7VF9 - chains C and D of the 6 polymer chains in the assembly; structure by electron microscopy, 4.04 A resolution (low resolution: residue-level contacts below are approximate; hydrogen-bond / salt-bridge calls are withheld).

# Chain C
Protein: DNA-directed RNA polymerase subunit beta
Source organism: Pseudomonas aeruginosa PAO1
Notes: EC 2.7.7.6
UniProt: Q51561 (RPOB_PSEAE); residue numbers follow UniProt; this construct covers 1-1357
Amino-acid sequence (1359 residues; row label = number of the first residue in the row; numbers below 1 keep their minus sign (Met-1 is residue -1)):
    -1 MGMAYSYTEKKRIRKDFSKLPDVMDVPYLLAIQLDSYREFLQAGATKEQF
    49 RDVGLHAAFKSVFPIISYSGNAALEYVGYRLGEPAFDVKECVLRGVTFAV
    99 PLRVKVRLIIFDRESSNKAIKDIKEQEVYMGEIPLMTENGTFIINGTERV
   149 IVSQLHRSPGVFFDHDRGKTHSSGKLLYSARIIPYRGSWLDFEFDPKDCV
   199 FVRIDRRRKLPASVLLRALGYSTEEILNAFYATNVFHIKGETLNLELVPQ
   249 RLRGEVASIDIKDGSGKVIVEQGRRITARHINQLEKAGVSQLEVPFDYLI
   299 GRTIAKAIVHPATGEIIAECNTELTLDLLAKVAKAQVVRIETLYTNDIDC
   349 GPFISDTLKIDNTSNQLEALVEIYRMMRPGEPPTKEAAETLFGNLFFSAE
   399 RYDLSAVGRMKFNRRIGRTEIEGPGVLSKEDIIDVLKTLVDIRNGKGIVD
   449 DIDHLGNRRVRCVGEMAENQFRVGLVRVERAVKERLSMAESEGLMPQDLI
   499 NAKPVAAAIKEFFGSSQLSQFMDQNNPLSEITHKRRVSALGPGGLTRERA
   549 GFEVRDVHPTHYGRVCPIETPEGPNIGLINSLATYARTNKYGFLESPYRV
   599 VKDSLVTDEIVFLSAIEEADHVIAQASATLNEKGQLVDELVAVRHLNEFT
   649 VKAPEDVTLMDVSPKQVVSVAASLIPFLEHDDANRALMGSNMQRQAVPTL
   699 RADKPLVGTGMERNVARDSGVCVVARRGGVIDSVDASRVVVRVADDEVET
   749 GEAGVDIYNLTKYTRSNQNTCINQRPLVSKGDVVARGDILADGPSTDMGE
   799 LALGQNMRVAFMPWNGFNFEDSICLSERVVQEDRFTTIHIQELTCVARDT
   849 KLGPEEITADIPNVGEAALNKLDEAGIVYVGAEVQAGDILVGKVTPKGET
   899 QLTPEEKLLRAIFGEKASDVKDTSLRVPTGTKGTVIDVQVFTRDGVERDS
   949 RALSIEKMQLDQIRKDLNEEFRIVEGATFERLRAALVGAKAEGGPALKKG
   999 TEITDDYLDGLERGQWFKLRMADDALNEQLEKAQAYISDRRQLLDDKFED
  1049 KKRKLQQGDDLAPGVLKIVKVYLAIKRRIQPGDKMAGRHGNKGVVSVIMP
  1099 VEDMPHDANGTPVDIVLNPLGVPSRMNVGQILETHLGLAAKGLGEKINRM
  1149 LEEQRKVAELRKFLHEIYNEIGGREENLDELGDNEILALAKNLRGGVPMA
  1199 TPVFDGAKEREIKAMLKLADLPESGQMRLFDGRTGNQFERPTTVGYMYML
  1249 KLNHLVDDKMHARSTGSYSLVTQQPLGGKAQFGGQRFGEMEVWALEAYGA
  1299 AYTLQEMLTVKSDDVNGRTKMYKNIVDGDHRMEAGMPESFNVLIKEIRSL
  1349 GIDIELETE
Disordered / not traced: -1 to 2, 990-1019, 1357
Differences from the reference sequence: initiating methionine (-1); expression tag (0)

# Chain D
Protein: DNA-directed RNA polymerase subunit beta'
Source organism: Pseudomonas aeruginosa PAO1
Notes: EC 2.7.7.6
UniProt: Q9HWC9 (RPOC_PSEAE); residue numbers follow UniProt; this construct covers 2-1399
Amino-acid sequence (1412 residues; each row starts with the number of its first residue; numbering starts at 0):
     0 MLKDLLNLLKNQGQIEEFDAIRIGLASPEMIRSWSFGEVKKPETINYRTF
    50 KPERDGLFCAKIFGPVKDYECLCGKYKRLKHRGVICEKCGVEVALAKVRR
   100 ERMGHIELASPVAHIWFLKSLPSRIGLLLDMTLRDIERVLYFESYVVIDP
   150 GMTTLEKGQLLNDEQYFEALEEFGDDFDARMGAEAVHELLNAIDLEHEIG
   200 RLREEIPQTNSETKIKKLSKRLKLMEAFQGSGNKPEWMVLTVLPVLPPDL
   250 RPLVPLDGGRFATSDLNDLYRRVINRNNRLKRLLDLAAPDIIVRNEKRML
   300 QEAVDALLDNGRRGRAITGSNKRPLKSLADMIKGKQGRFRQNLLGKRVDY
   350 SGRSVITVGPTLRLHQCGLPKKMALELFKPFIFGKLEGRGMATTIKAAKK
   400 MVERELPEVWDVLAEVIREHPVLLNRAPTLHRLGIQAFEPVLIEGKAIQL
   450 HPLVCAAYNADFDGDQMAVHVPLTLEAQLEARALMMSTNNILSPANGEPI
   500 IVPSQDVVMGLYYMTREAINAKGEGMAFADLQEVDRAYRSGQASLHARVK
   550 VRINEKIKGEDGQLTANTRIVDTTVGRALLFQVVPAGLPFDVVNQSMKKK
   600 AISKLINHCYRVVGLKDTVIFADQLMYTGFAYSTISGVSIGVNDFVIPDE
   650 KARIINAATDEVKEIESQYASGLVTQGEKYNKVIDLWSKANDEVSKAMMA
   700 NLSKEKVVDREGKEVDQESFNSMYMMADSGARGSAAQIRQLAGMRGLMAK
   750 PDGSIIETPITANFREGLNVLQYFISTHGARKGLADTALKTANSGYLTRR
   800 LVDVAQDLVVTEIDCGTEHGLLMSPHIEGGDVVEPLGERVLGRVIARDVF
   850 KPGSDEVIVPAGTLIDEKWVDFLEVMSVDEVVVRSPITCETRHGICAMCY
   900 GRDLARGHRVNIGEAVGVIAAQSIGEPGTQLTMRTFHIGGAASRTSAADN
   950 VQVKNGGTIRLHNLKHVVRADGALVAVSRSGELAVADDFGRERERYKLPY
  1000 GAVISVKEGDKVDPGAIVAKWDPHTHPIVTEVDGTVAFVGMEEGITVKRQ
  1050 TDELTGLTNIEVMDPKDRPAAGKDIRPAVKLIDAAGKDLLLPGTDVPAQY
  1100 FLPANALVNLTDGAKVSIGDVVARIPQETSKTRDITGGLPRVADLFEARR
  1150 PKEPSILAEISGTISFGKETKGKRRLVITPNDGSDPYEELIPKWRHLNVF
  1200 EGEQVNRGEVISDGPSNPHDILRLLGVSSLAKYIVNEIQDVYRLQGVKIN
  1250 DKHIETILRQMLRKVEVSESGDSSFIKGDQVELTQVLEENEQLGTEDKFP
  1300 AKYERVLLGITKASLSTESFISAASFQETTRVLTEAAVTGKRDFLRGLKE
  1350 NVVVGRLIPAGTGLAYHSERKRQRDLGKPQRVSASEAEAALTEALNSSGN
  1400 GSGSWSHPQFEK
Disordered / not traced: 0-15, 932-945, 1127-1134, 1377-1411
Differences from the reference sequence: initiating methionine (0); expression tag (1, 1400-1411)
Metal / ion sites: Zn2+ site 1: Cys70, Cys72; Mg2+: Asp460, Asp462, Asp464; Zn2+ site 2: Cys888, Cys898
UniProt features mapped onto this chain:
  - binding site (Zn(2+)): Cys70, Cys72, Cys85, Cys88, Cys814, Cys888, Cys895, Cys898
  - binding site (Mg(2+)): Asp460, Asp462, Asp464

# How chain C and chain D interact
Contacting residue pairs - 263 pairs, chain C then chain D:
  Phe550(C) - Asp785(D)
  Phe550(C) - Leu788(D)
  Asp554(C) - Pro750(D)
  Val555(C) - His777(D)
  Val555(C) - Arg780(D)
  His556(C) - Phe773(D)
  Pro557(C) - Phe773(D)
  Tyr560(C) - Val769(D)
  Tyr560(C) - Leu770(D)
  Cys564(C) - Arg780(D)
  Pro565(C) - Phe773(D)
  Pro565(C) - Thr776(D)
  Pro565(C) - Arg780(D)
  Ile566(C) - Tyr772(D)
  Ile566(C) - Thr776(D)
  Thr568(C) - Arg780(D)
  Gly571(C) - Ala787(D)
  Ile574(C) - Leu783(D)
  Gln623(C) - Asn768(D)
  Gln623(C) - Val769(D)
  Gln623(C) - Leu770(D)
  Ala640(C) - Leu770(D)
  Arg642(C) - Leu770(D)
  Phe647(C) - Thr757(D)
  Phe647(C) - Leu770(D)
  Phe647(C) - Ile774(D)
  Pro662(C) - Val769(D)
  Leu676(C) - Tyr772(D)
  Glu677(C) - Gly766(D)
  Glu677(C) - Leu767(D)
  His678(C) - Phe763(D)
  His678(C) - Arg764(D)
  His678(C) - Gly766(D)
  Asp679(C) - Phe763(D)
  Asp679(C) - Tyr772(D)
  Asp680(C) - Phe763(D)
  Asp680(C) - Tyr772(D)
  Asp680(C) - Ser775(D)
  Ala681(C) - Tyr772(D)
  Ala681(C) - Ala779(D)
  Asn682(C) - Ala779(D)
  Asn682(C) - Leu783(D)
  Ala684(C) - Tyr772(D)
  Leu685(C) - Leu783(D)
  Phe809(C) - Val637(D)
  Phe809(C) - Ser638(D)
  Met810(C) - Thr633(D)
  Met810(C) - Val637(D)
  Pro811(C) - Asp505(D)
  Pro811(C) - Ser632(D)
  Pro811(C) - Thr633(D)
  Pro811(C) - Val637(D)
  Asn813(C) - Pro359(D)
  Asn813(C) - Phe629(D)
  Asn813(C) - Thr633(D)
  Gly814(C) - Phe629(D)
  Phe815(C) - Val357(D)
  Phe815(C) - Pro359(D)
  Asn816(C) - Asp505(D)
  Phe817(C) - Val357(D)
  Phe817(C) - Pro451(D)
  Phe817(C) - Ser503(D)
  Phe817(C) - Gln504(D)
  Phe817(C) - Asp505(D)
  Phe817(C) - Phe629(D)
  Glu818(C) - Asp460(D)
  Glu818(C) - Gln504(D)
  Asp819(C) - Phe461(D)
  Ser820(C) - Val357(D)
  Ser820(C) - Phe461(D)
  Gln1078(C) - Lys445(D)
  Gly1080(C) - Val354(D)
  Lys1082(C) - Asp462(D)
  Lys1082(C) - Gly463(D)
  Val1092(C) - Ile355(D)
  Val1092(C) - Phe461(D)
  Val1092(C) - Gly463(D)
  Ser1094(C) - Thr356(D)
  Ser1094(C) - Val357(D)
  Asn1116(C) - Asp505(D)
  Pro1117(C) - Val637(D)
  Pro1117(C) - Ile639(D)
  Pro1117(C) - Met725(D)
  Leu1118(C) - Gln504(D)
  Leu1118(C) - Asp505(D)
  Leu1118(C) - Met725(D)
  Leu1118(C) - Arg731(D)
  Pro1121(C) - Met725(D)
  Pro1121(C) - Gln736(D)
  Ser1122(C) - Arg731(D)
  Ser1122(C) - Gly732(D)
  Ser1122(C) - Gln736(D)
  Met1124(C) - Leu740(D)
  Val1126(C) - Phe763(D)
  Ile1129(C) - Ile639(D)
  Ile1129(C) - Phe644(D)
  His1133(C) - Val641(D)
  Phe1202(C) - Asn768(D)
  Phe1202(C) - Val769(D)
  Glu1207(C) - Val641(D)
  Lys1211(C) - Asn642(D)
  Ser1222(C) - Asn642(D)
  Gln1224(C) - Gly640(D)
  Gln1224(C) - Asp643(D)
  Phe1236(C) - Thr633(D)
  Phe1236(C) - Ile634(D)
  Glu1237(C) - Tyr512(D)
  Glu1237(C) - Leu544(D)
  Glu1237(C) - Ile634(D)
  Arg1238(C) - Gly636(D)
  Arg1238(C) - Phe719(D)
  Arg1238(C) - Ser721(D)
  Pro1239(C) - Gly636(D)
  Thr1240(C) - Ser638(D)
  Thr1241(C) - Ser638(D)
  Val1254(C) - Val354(D)
  Val1254(C) - Lys445(D)
  Asp1255(C) - Lys445(D)
  Lys1257(C) - Arg352(D)
  Lys1257(C) - Gln465(D)
  Met1258(C) - Arg352(D)
  Met1258(C) - Met372(D)
  Met1258(C) - Lys445(D)
  His1259(C) - Gly351(D)
  His1259(C) - Arg352(D)
  Ala1260(C) - Ser350(D)
  Ala1260(C) - Glu375(D)
  Arg1261(C) - Asp348(D)
  Arg1261(C) - Tyr349(D)
  Arg1261(C) - Ser350(D)
  Arg1261(C) - Glu375(D)
  Ser1262(C) - Asp348(D)
  Ser1262(C) - Tyr349(D)
  Ser1262(C) - Glu375(D)
  Ser1262(C) - Pro379(D)
  Tyr1266(C) - Asp348(D)
  Leu1268(C) - Arg99(D)
  Leu1268(C) - Pro251(D)
  Leu1268(C) - Val253(D)
  Val1269(C) - Arg99(D)
  Val1269(C) - Leu249(D)
  Pro1273(C) - Arg346(D)
  Pro1273(C) - Asp348(D)
  Gly1282(C) - Arg346(D)
  Gly1282(C) - Ser350(D)
  Gln1283(C) - Val347(D)
  Gln1283(C) - Ser350(D)
  Gln1283(C) - Arg352(D)
  Gln1283(C) - Ala467(D)
  Arg1284(C) - Gly344(D)
  Arg1284(C) - Lys345(D)
  Arg1284(C) - Arg346(D)
  Phe1285(C) - Gly344(D)
  Phe1285(C) - Lys345(D)
  Phe1285(C) - Val347(D)
  Gly1286(C) - Leu343(D)
  Glu1287(C) - Leu342(D)
  Glu1287(C) - Leu343(D)
  Met1288(C) - Thr428(D)
  Met1288(C) - Leu429(D)
  Glu1289(C) - Asn424(D)
  Glu1289(C) - Arg425(D)
  Glu1289(C) - Ala426(D)
  Glu1289(C) - Thr428(D)
  Glu1289(C) - Ile434(D)
  Trp1291(C) - Arg798(D)
  Trp1291(C) - Val801(D)
  Trp1291(C) - Gln805(D)
  Trp1291(C) - Val917(D)
  Trp1291(C) - Gln921(D)
  Ala1292(C) - Ile434(D)
  Ala1292(C) - Gln921(D)
  Leu1293(C) - Met484(D)
  Glu1294(C) - Ala914(D)
  Glu1294(C) - Leu1347(D)
  Ala1295(C) - Arg431(D)
  Ala1295(C) - Ile918(D)
  Ala1295(C) - Gln921(D)
  Tyr1296(C) - Arg431(D)
  Tyr1296(C) - Leu432(D)
  Tyr1296(C) - Ile434(D)
  Tyr1296(C) - Asn489(D)
  Gly1297(C) - Glu479(D)
  Gly1297(C) - Leu483(D)
  Gly1297(C) - Gly1360(D)
  Gly1297(C) - Thr1361(D)
  Ala1298(C) - Glu479(D)
  Ala1298(C) - Ile1357(D)
  Ala1299(C) - Leu1356(D)
  Ala1299(C) - Ile1357(D)
  Ala1299(C) - Thr1361(D)
  Ala1299(C) - Gly1362(D)
  Tyr1300(C) - Glu475(D)
  Thr1301(C) - Ala476(D)
  Thr1301(C) - Glu479(D)
  Gln1303(C) - Gly1354(D)
  Gln1303(C) - Leu1356(D)
  Glu1304(C) - Pro471(D)
  Glu1304(C) - Leu472(D)
  Glu1304(C) - Thr473(D)
  Glu1304(C) - Ala476(D)
  Met1305(C) - Val347(D)
  Leu1306(C) - Lys345(D)
  Thr1307(C) - Gly1354(D)
  Lys1309(C) - Asp348(D)
  Lys1309(C) - Tyr349(D)
  Lys1309(C) - Val470(D)
  Ser1310(C) - Lys345(D)
  Ser1310(C) - Arg346(D)
  Asp1311(C) - Lys345(D)
  Val1313(C) - Lys96(D)
  Met1319(C) - Leu472(D)
  Tyr1320(C) - Pro379(D)
  Tyr1320(C) - Phe382(D)
  Ile1323(C) - Pro379(D)
  Val1324(C) - Gly383(D)
  Val1324(C) - Glu386(D)
  His1328(C) - Phe380(D)
  His1328(C) - Leu472(D)
  His1328(C) - Leu474(D)
  His1328(C) - Gln477(D)
  Met1330(C) - Thr473(D)
  Met1334(C) - Phe17(D)
  Pro1335(C) - Val1353(D)
  Pro1335(C) - Gly1354(D)
  Glu1336(C) - Arg99(D)
  Ser1337(C) - Asn341(D)
  Phe1338(C) - Val1352(D)
  Lys1343(C) - Arg99(D)
  Lys1343(C) - Glu100(D)
  Lys1343(C) - Leu245(D)
  Glu1344(C) - Leu245(D)
  Glu1344(C) - Met330(D)
  Glu1344(C) - Ile331(D)
  Ile1345(C) - Leu1332(D)
  Ser1347(C) - Leu242(D)
  Ser1347(C) - Pro243(D)
  Ser1347(C) - Tyr269(D)
  Ser1347(C) - Leu327(D)
  Leu1348(C) - His113(D)
  Leu1348(C) - Trp115(D)
  Leu1348(C) - Leu307(D)
  Leu1348(C) - Leu327(D)
  Gly1349(C) - Ala25(D)
  Gly1349(C) - Leu239(D)
  Ile1350(C) - Ile22(D)
  Ile1350(C) - Gly23(D)
  Ile1350(C) - Ala1336(D)
  Asp1351(C) - Arg21(D)
  Asp1351(C) - Ile22(D)
  Asp1351(C) - Gly23(D)
  Asp1351(C) - Met29(D)
  Asp1351(C) - Trp33(D)
  Ile1352(C) - Arg21(D)
  Ile1352(C) - Ile22(D)
  Glu1353(C) - Ala19(D)
  Glu1353(C) - Ile20(D)
  Glu1353(C) - Arg21(D)
  Leu1354(C) - Phe17(D)
  Leu1354(C) - Ile20(D)
  Glu1355(C) - Asp18(D)
  Thr1356(C) - Asp18(D)
  Thr1356(C) - Ala19(D)
Interface residues without a listed pair, chain C (154 interface residues in all): Arg553, His559, Glu567, Ala624, Thr648, Val665, Trp812, Arg846, Asp847, Lys849, Gln899, Pro1079, Lys1090, Gly1091, Val1093, Val1120, Leu1130, Thr1232, Thr1263, Gln1271, Gln1272, Gly1281, Leu1302, Arg1316, Arg1329, Val1340, Leu1341, Arg1346
Interface residues without a listed pair, chain D (169 interface residues in all): Leu24, Lys66, Pro246, Gly257, Gly258, Ser353, Leu376, Lys378, Ile394, His430, Ala446, Cys454, Ala459, His469, Met508, Tyr537, Asn720, Arg744, Ile755, Glu765, Ala784, Thr797, Asp802, Val1351, Arg1355, Ala1359

# Overview
154 residues of chain C and 169 residues of chain D are in contact. Cys70(D) and Cys72(D) form the Zn2+ site
1. The Mg2+ site is built by Asp460(D), Asp462(D) and Asp464(D). UniProt lists 8 Zn2+-binding residues and 3
Mg2+-binding residues on chain D.
Here chain C is DNA-directed RNA polymerase subunit beta and chain D is DNA-directed RNA polymerase subunit
beta', both from Pseudomonas aeruginosa PAO1. Entry 7VF9 (Cryo-EM structure of Pseudomonas aeruginosa RNAP
sigmaS holoenzyme complexes) was determined by electron microscopy (same publication as 7F0R, 7XL3 and 7XL4).
